8SCN - chains A and C of the 3 polymer chains in the assembly; structure by X-ray diffraction, 2.30 A resolution.

Chain A:
Protein: DNA polymerase I
Source organism: Geobacillus stearothermophilus
Notes: EC 2.7.7.7
Reference sequence: D9N168 (D9N168_GEOSE); residues 298-876 here correspond to UniProt positions 1-579 (UniProt number = residue number - 297)
Sequence (579 residues; row label = number of the first residue in the row):
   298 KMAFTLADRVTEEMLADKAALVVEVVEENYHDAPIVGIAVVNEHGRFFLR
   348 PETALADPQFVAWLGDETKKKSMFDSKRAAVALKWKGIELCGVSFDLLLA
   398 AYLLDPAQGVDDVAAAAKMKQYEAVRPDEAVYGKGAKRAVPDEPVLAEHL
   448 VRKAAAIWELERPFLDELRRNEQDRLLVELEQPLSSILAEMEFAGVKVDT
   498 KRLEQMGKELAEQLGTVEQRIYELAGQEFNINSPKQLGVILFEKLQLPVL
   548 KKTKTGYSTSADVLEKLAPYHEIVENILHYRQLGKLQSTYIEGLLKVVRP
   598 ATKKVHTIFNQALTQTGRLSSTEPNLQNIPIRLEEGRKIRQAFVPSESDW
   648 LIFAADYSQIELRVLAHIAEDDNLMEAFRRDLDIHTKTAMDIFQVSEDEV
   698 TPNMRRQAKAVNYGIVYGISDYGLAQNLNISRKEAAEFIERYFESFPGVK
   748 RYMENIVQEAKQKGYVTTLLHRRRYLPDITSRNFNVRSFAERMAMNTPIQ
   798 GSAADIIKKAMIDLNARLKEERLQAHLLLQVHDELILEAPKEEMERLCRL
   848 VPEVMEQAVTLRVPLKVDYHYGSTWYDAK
Differences from the reference sequence: engineered mutation Tyr710 (Phe413 in D9N168); variant Val713 (Pro416 in D9N168)
Bound ions: Ca2+: Asp653, Tyr654, Asp830 (together with diphosphate) (shared with 1 residue of chain B)
Ligand contacts: diphosphate (DPO): Asp653, Tyr654, Ser655, Gln656, Ile657, His682, Arg702, Lys706, Tyr710, Asp830
What the authors report for this chain:
  - catalytic residues: Lys706, Asp830 (proposed by the authors, not directly observed)
  - mutagenesis - D830N: abolished catalytic activity
  - mutagenesis - E831Q: unchanged catalytic activity
  - mutagenesis - F710Y: increased catalytic activity on Ca2+ (citing earlier work)

Chain C:
Molecule: DNA template
Sequence (13 nucleotides; numbered 1 to 13; the number before each row is that of its first residue):
     1 CACGCTGATCGCA

Chain A / chain C interface:
Pairs across the interface - 52 pairs, chain A then chain C:
  Asn527(A) - DG11(C)  phosphate contact
  Asn529(A) - DG11(C)  sugar contact
  Ser530(A) - DG11(C)  hydrogen bond to the phosphate
  Ser530(A) - DC12(C)  hydrogen bond to the phosphate
  Pro531(A) - DG11(C)  phosphate contact
  Pro531(A) - DA13(C)  base contact
  Lys532(A) - DA13(C)  phosphate contact
  Gln533(A) - DC12(C)  phosphate contact
  Thr552(A) - DA13(C)  base contact
  Gly553(A) - DA13(C)  base contact
  Tyr554(A) - DA13(C)  base contact
  Lys582(A) - DG7(C)  base contact
  Lys582(A) - DA8(C)  base contact
  Ser585(A) - DT9(C)  phosphate contact
  Ser585(A) - DC10(C)  phosphate contact
  Thr586(A) - DT9(C)  sugar contact
  Gly590(A) - DT9(C)  phosphate contact
  Leu610(A) - DT6(C)  phosphate contact
  Leu610(A) - DG7(C)  phosphate contact
  Thr611(A) - DT6(C)  phosphate contact
  Gln612(A) - DC5(C)  phosphate contact
  Gln612(A) - DT6(C)  hydrogen bond to the phosphate
  Thr613(A) - DC5(C)  sugar contact
  Arg615(A) - DG4(C)  base contact
  Arg615(A) - DC5(C)  hydrogen bond to the base
  Ser617(A) - DT6(C)  phosphate contact
  Ser617(A) - DG7(C)  hydrogen bond to the phosphate
  Ser618(A) - DG7(C)  sugar contact
  Thr619(A) - DG7(C)  phosphate contact
  Thr619(A) - DA8(C)  phosphate contact
  Glu620(A) - DA8(C)  hydrogen bond to the phosphate
  Asn622(A) - DG7(C)  hydrogen bond to the sugar
  Ala707(A) - DC3(C)  base contact
  Tyr710(A) - DC3(C)  base contact
  Gly711(A) - DC3(C)  base contact
  Tyr714(A) - DC3(C)  sugar contact
  Ile716(A) - DC3(C)  hydrogen bond to the sugar
  Ser717(A) - DA2(C)  base contact
  Ser717(A) - DC3(C)  hydrogen bond to the phosphate
  Tyr719(A) - DA2(C)  base contact
  Gly720(A) - DC3(C)  hydrogen bond to the phosphate
  Arg729(A) - DA2(C)  hydrogen bond to the base
  Arg771(A) - DC5(C)  salt bridge to the phosphate
  Asn782(A) - DA2(C)  phosphate contact
  Phe786(A) - DA2(C)  phosphate contact
  Phe786(A) - DG4(C)  phosphate contact
  Arg789(A) - DC3(C)  hydrogen bond to the phosphate
  Arg789(A) - DG4(C)  salt bridge to the phosphate
  Met790(A) - DC5(C)  phosphate contact
  Asn793(A) - DG4(C)  sugar contact
  Gln797(A) - DG4(C)  hydrogen bond to the base
  Gln797(A) - DC5(C)  hydrogen bond to the sugar
Also at the interface, not in a pair above, chain A (43 interface residues in all): Gly535, Asn607, Asn625, Gly715
Also at the interface, not in a pair above, chain C (13 interface residues in all): DC1

Summary:
Chain A and chain C form an interface of 43 and 13 residues respectively; the contacts include 14 hydrogen
bonds and 2 salt bridges. Polar pairs include Arg615(A)-DC5(C), Arg729(A)-DA2(C) and Gln797(A)-DG4(C). Bound
to chain A: diphosphate. From the paper: catalytic residues Lys706(A) and Asp830(A); D830N of chain A
abolishes catalytic activity; 3 substitutions were tested in all.
Chain A is DNA polymerase I (Geobacillus stearothermophilus) and chain C is DNA template; the structure, Bst
DNA polymerase I Large Fragment mutant F710Y/D598A with 3'-amino primer, dGTP, and calcium time-resolved 24h
..., was determined by X-ray diffraction, deposited together with 8SCG, 8SCI, 8SCJ, 8SCK, 8SCL, 8SCM and 7
further entries.
